2J9D - chains B and C of the 3 polymer chains in the assembly; structure by X-ray diffraction, 2.10 A resolution.

# Chain B (and C)
Molecule: Hypothetical nitrogen regulatory pii-like protein MJ0059
Organism: Methanococcus jannaschii
Notes: chain C of this document is another copy of the same molecule, construct and numbering; everything in this record applies to it too
UniProt: Q60381 (Y059_METJA); residues 1-112 here = UniProt positions 1-112
Sequence (119 residues; each row starts with the number of its first residue; numbers below 1 keep their minus sign (Gly-1 is residue -1)):
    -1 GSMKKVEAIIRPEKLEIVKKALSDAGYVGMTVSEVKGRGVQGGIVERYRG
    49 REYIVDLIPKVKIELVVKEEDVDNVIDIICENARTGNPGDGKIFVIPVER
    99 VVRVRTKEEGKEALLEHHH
Disordered / not traced: 40-52, 115-117 (chain C: 115-117)
Small-molecule neighbours: ADP (adenosine-5'-diphosphate): Gly27, Met28, Thr29, Glu62, Leu63, Val64, Arg101, Arg103, Leu112
UniProt features mapped onto this chain:
  - binding site (ADP): Thr29, Val64, Asp88 to Lys90, Arg101 to Arg103
  - binding site (ATP): Thr29, Val38, Val64, Pro86 to Lys90, Arg101 to Arg103
  - binding site (2-oxoglutarate): Ile52 to Asp54
From the paper describing this entry:
  - conformationally variable residues (loop rearrangement): Gly37 to Val53

# How chain B and chain C interact
Residue-residue contacts (58):
  Lys3(B) - Glu5(C)  salt bridge
  Lys3(B) - Ile94(C)
  Leu13(B) - Leu55(C)  hydrophobic
  Lys17(B) - Arg36(C)  hydrogen bond (backbone-side chain)
  Lys17(B) - Asp54(C)  salt bridge
  Lys17(B) - Leu55(C)
  Ser21(B) - Arg36(C)
  Tyr25(B) - Arg36(C)  hydrogen bond (backbone-side chain)
  Val26(B) - Arg36(C)  hydrogen bond (backbone-side chain)
  Val26(B) - Gly37(C)
  Val26(B) - Val38(C)
  Gly27(B) - Arg36(C)
  Met28(B) - Gly35(C)
  Met28(B) - Arg36(C)  hydrogen bond (backbone-backbone)
  Thr29(B) - Ile7(C)
  Thr29(B) - Val33(C)
  Thr29(B) - Lys34(C)
  Val30(B) - Val33(C)
  Val30(B) - Lys34(C)  hydrogen bond (backbone-backbone)
  Val30(B) - Leu55(C)  hydrophobic
  Ser31(B) - Val33(C)
  Glu62(B) - Lys60(C)  salt bridge
  Val64(B) - Phe92(C)  hydrophobic
  Ile94(B) - Ile94(C)  hydrophobic
  Pro95(B) - Ile94(C)
  Pro95(B) - Pro95(C)
  Val96(B) - Val93(C)
  Glu97(B) - Lys2(C)  salt bridge
  Glu97(B) - Val93(C)  hydrogen bond (backbone-backbone)
  Glu97(B) - Pro95(C)
  Arg98(B) - Val70(C)
  Arg98(B) - Asp71(C)  salt bridge
  Arg98(B) - Ile74(C)
  Arg98(B) - Ile91(C)
  Arg98(B) - Phe92(C)
  Arg98(B) - Val93(C)  hydrogen bond (backbone-backbone)
  Val99(B) - Ile91(C)
  Val99(B) - Phe92(C)  hydrophobic
  Val100(B) - Ile74(C)  hydrophobic
  Val100(B) - Lys90(C)
  Val100(B) - Ile91(C)  hydrogen bond (backbone-backbone)
  Arg101(B) - Lys90(C)
  Val102(B) - Cys78(C)
  Val102(B) - Arg82(C)
  Val102(B) - Asp88(C)
  Val102(B) - Gly89(C)  hydrogen bond (backbone-backbone)
  Val102(B) - Lys90(C)
  Val102(B) - Ile91(C)  hydrophobic
  Arg103(B) - Arg82(C)  hydrogen bond (backbone-side chain)
  Arg103(B) - Asn85(C)
  Arg103(B) - Pro86(C)
  Arg103(B) - Asp88(C)
  Lys105(B) - Asp75(C)  salt bridge
  Lys105(B) - Cys78(C)
  Ala111(B) - Lys90(C)  hydrogen bond (backbone-side chain)
  Leu112(B) - Val38(C)
  Leu113(B) - Val38(C)
  Glu114(B) - Val38(C)
Other interface residues (no listed pair), chain B (30 interface residues in all): Leu20, Lys60
Other interface residues (no listed pair), chain C (30 interface residues in all): Ala81, Gly87

# Overview
The chain B/chain C interface involves 30 residues from each chain, with 11 hydrogen bonds and 6 salt bridges.
Among the polar pairs are Lys3(B)-Glu5(C), Lys17(B)-Asp54(C) and Glu62(B)-Lys60(C). Chain B binds ADP. From
UniProt: 8 ADP-binding residues, 11 ATP-binding residues and 3 residues binding 2-oxoglutarate on chain B.
From the paper: conformational variability at Gly37(B).
Both chains are Hypothetical nitrogen regulatory pii-like protein MJ0059 (Methanococcus jannaschii). Entry
2J9D (Structure of GlnK1 with bound effectors indicates regulatory mechanism for ammonia uptake) was
determined by X-ray diffraction, deposited together with 2J9C and 2J9E.
